Entry 3GI9 (X-ray diffraction, 2.48 A resolution); this record covers chains H and C of the 3 polymer chains in the assembly.

# Chain H
Protein: 7F11 Anti-ApcT Monoclonal Fab Heavy Chain
Source organism: Mus musculus
Notes: antibody fragment or engineered binder
Amino-acid sequence (223 residues; row label = number of the first residue in the row):
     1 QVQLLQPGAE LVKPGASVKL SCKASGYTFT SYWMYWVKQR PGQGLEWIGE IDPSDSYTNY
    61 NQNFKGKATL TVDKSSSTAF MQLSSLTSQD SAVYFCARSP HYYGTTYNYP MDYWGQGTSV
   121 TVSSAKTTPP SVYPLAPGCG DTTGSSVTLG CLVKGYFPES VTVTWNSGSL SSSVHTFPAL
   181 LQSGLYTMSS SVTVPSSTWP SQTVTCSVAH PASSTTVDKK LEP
Not modelled in the structure: 138-143
Disulfides: Cys-22/Cys-96, Cys-151/Cys-206

# Chain C
Protein: Uncharacterized protein MJ0609
Source organism: Methanocaldococcus jannaschii
UniProtKB: Q58026 (Y609_METJA); residues 1-435 here = UniProt positions 1-435
Amino-acid sequence (444 residues; row label = number of the first residue in the row):
     1 MELKNKKLSL WEAVSMAVGV MIGASIFSIF GVGAKIAGRN LPETFILSGI YALLVAYSYT
    61 KLGAKIVSNA GPIAFIHKAI GDNIITGALS ILLWMSYVIS IALFAKGFAG YFLPLINAPI
   121 NTFNIAITEI GIVAFFTALN FFGSKAVGRA EFFIVLVKLL ILGLFIFAGL ITIHPSYVIP
   181 DLAPSAVSGM IFASAIFFLS YMGFGVITNA SEHIENPKKN VPRAIFISIL IVMFVYVGVA
   241 ISAIGNLPID ELIKASENAL AVAAKPFLGN LGFLLISIGA LFSISSAMNA TIYGGANVAY
   301 SLAKDGELPE FFERKVWFKS TEGLYITSAL GVLFALLFNM EGVASITSAV FMVIYLFVIL
   361 SHYILIDEVG GRKEIVIFSF IVVLGVFLLL LYYQWITNRF VFYGIIATFI GVLIFEIIYR
   421 KVTKRTFSNN MYVKSLESSG LVPR
Not modelled in the structure: 117, 439-444
Sequence notes: expression tag (436-444)

# Chain H / chain C interface
Pairs across the interface - 37 pairs, chain H then chain C:
  Gln-1(H) with Leu-436(C)
  Val-2(H) with Glu-437(C)
  Gly-26(H) with Ser-435(C); Leu-436(C); Glu-437(C), hydrogen bond (backbone-backbone)
  Tyr-27(H) with Ser-435(C); Glu-437(C)
  Thr-28(H) with Glu-310(C), hydrogen bond; Asn-430(C); Ser-435(C)
  Thr-30(H) with Glu-307(C), hydrogen bond
  Ser-31(H) with Pro-309(C); Glu-310(C), hydrogen bond (side chain-backbone)
  Tyr-32(H) with Phe-311(C); Glu-437(C), hydrogen bond
  Ser-54(H) with Lys-319(C), hydrogen bond
  Arg-98(H) with Met-1(C); Glu-437(C), salt bridge
  Pro-100(H) with Met-1(C); Leu-3(C), hydrophobic
  Tyr-102(H) with Leu-3(C), hydrophobic; Lys-4(C); Phe-311(C); Phe-312(C); Glu-313(C)
  Tyr-103(H) with Pro-309(C), hydrophobic; Phe-311(C), hydrogen bond (backbone-backbone); Phe-312(C); Glu-313(C), hydrogen bond (backbone-backbone); Phe-318(C); Lys-319(C)
  Gly-104(H) with Glu-313(C); Val-316(C); Phe-318(C), hydrogen bond (backbone-backbone)
  Tyr-109(H) with Leu-3(C), hydrophobic
  Pro-110(H) with Met-1(C)
  Asp-112(H) with Met-1(C), hydrogen bond (side chain-backbone)
Also at the interface, not in a pair above, chain H (22 interface residues in all): Asp-52, Asp-55, His-101, Met-111, Tyr-113
Also at the interface, not in a pair above, chain C (19 interface residues in all): Asn-5, Lys-6, Leu-308

# Overview
22 residues of chain H face 19 of chain C across their interface; the contacts include 10 hydrogen bonds and 1
salt bridge. Polar pairs include Arg-98(H)/Glu-437(C), Thr-28(H)/Glu-310(C) and Thr-30(H)/Glu-307(C).
Here chain H is 7F11 Anti-ApcT Monoclonal Fab Heavy Chain (Mus musculus) and chain C is Uncharacterized
protein MJ0609 (Methanocaldococcus jannaschii). Entry 3GI9 (Crystal Structure of ApcT Transporter Bound to
7F11 Monoclonal Fab Fragment) was determined by X-ray diffraction together with 3GIA from the same study.
